Entry 9DND (electron microscopy, 3.10 A resolution); this record covers chains D and B of the 4 polymer chains in the assembly.

Chain D:
Molecule: Pseudosymmetric protein nanocages GI4 A Chain
Organism: synthetic construct
Amino-acid sequence (225 residues; each row starts with the number of its first residue):
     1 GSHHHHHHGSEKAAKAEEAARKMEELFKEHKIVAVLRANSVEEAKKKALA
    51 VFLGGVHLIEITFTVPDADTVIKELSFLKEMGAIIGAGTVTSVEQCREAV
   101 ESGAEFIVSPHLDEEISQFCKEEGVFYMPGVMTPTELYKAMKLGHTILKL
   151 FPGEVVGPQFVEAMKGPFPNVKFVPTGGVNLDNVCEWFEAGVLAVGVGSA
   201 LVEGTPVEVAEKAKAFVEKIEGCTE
Disordered / not traced: 1-19, 224-225
Disulfide bonds: Cys-185/Cys-223

Chain B:
Molecule: Pseudosymmetric protein nanocages GI4 B Chain
Organism: synthetic construct
Amino-acid sequence (205 residues; numbered 1 to 205; the number before each row is that of its first residue):
     1 MKMEELFKEHKIVAVLRANSVEEAISKALAVFAGGVHLIEITFTVPDADQ
    51 VIKELEFLKEAGAIIGAGTVTSVEQCREAVESGAEFIVSFHLDEEISQFC
   101 KEEGVFYMPGVMTPTELVKAMKLGHTILKLVPGEVVGPQFVEAMKGPFPN
   151 VKFVPTGGVNLDNVCEWFEAGVLAVGVGSALVEGEPAEVAELAIRFVEKI
   201 RGCTE
Disordered / not traced: 1, 204-205
Disulfide bonds: Cys-165/Cys-203
From the paper describing this entry:
  - conformationally variable residues (loop rearrangement): His-91

Chain D / chain B interface:
Contacting residue pairs (19; chain D residue first):
  Thr-89(D) / Pro-147(B)
  Pro-110(D) / Pro-114(B)
  Pro-110(D) / Phe-148(B)  hydrophobic
  His-111(D) / Thr-115(B)
  His-111(D) / Val-118(B)
  Leu-112(D) / Thr-115(B)
  Met-132(D) / Met-112(B)
  Met-132(D) / Thr-113(B)
  Met-132(D) / Pro-114(B)
  Thr-133(D) / Thr-113(B)
  Glu-136(D) / Thr-113(B)  hydrogen bond
  Glu-136(D) / Thr-115(B)  hydrogen bond
  Phe-151(D) / Pro-114(B)
  Phe-151(D) / Met-144(B)  hydrophobic
  Phe-151(D) / Pro-147(B)  hydrophobic
  Pro-152(D) / Met-144(B)  hydrophobic
  Glu-154(D) / Gln-139(B)  hydrogen bond (backbone-side chain)
  Glu-154(D) / Ala-143(B)
  Val-155(D) / Gln-139(B)
Interface residues without a listed pair, chain D (13 interface residues in all): Arg-37, Gly-130
Interface residues without a listed pair, chain B (13 interface residues in all): Val-135, Val-136, Phe-140

Overview:
The chain D/chain B interface involves 13 residues from each chain; the contacts include 3 hydrogen bonds.
Polar contacts include Glu-136(D)/Thr-113(B), Glu-136(D)/Thr-115(B) and Glu-154(D)/Gln-139(B). From the paper:
conformational variability at His-91(B).
Here chain D is Pseudosymmetric protein nanocages GI4 A Chain and chain B is Pseudosymmetric protein nanocages
GI4 B Chain, both from synthetic construct. Entry 9DND (Pseudosymmetric protein nanocage GI4 -F7 (local
refinement)) was determined by electron microscopy (same publication as 9DNE).
